PDB entry 2OU7 | X-ray diffraction, 2.40 A resolution | chain A

# Chain A
Protein: Serine/threonine-protein kinase PLK1
Organism: Homo sapiens
Notes: EC 2.7.11.21; fragment: Catalytic Domain (residues 13-345)
UniProtKB: P53350 (PLK1_HUMAN); numbering as in UniProt (aligned over 13-345)
Amino-acid sequence (335 residues; numbered 11 to 345; the number before each row is that of its first residue):
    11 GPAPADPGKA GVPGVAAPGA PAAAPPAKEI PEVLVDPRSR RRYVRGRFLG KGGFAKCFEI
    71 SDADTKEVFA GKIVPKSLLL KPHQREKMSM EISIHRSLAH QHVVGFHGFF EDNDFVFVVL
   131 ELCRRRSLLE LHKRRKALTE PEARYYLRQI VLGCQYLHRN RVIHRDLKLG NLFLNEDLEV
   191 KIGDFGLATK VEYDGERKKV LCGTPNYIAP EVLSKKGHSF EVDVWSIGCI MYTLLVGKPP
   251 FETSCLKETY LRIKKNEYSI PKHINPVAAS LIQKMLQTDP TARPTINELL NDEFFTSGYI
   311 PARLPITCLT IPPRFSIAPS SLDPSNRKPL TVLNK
Disordered / not traced: 11-36, 329-345
Construct notes: cloning artifact (11-12); engineered mutation V210 (Thr in P53350)
Ion coordination: Zn2+: H93, C212, C255 (together with acetate ion); Mg2+: E101, D194
Small-molecule neighbours: AMP-PNP (ANP; phosphoaminophosphonic acid-adenylate ester): L59, G60, G62, G63, C67, A80, K82, L130, E131, L132, C133, D176, K178, G180, N181, F183, D194, G196, L197
Curated features (UniProtKB/Swiss-Prot):
  - region: D194 to E221 (Activation loop)
  - motif: R337 to L340 (D-box that targets the protein for proteasomal degradation in anaphase)
  - active site: D176 (Proton acceptor)
  - binding site (ATP): L59 to C67, K82, E131, K178 to N181, D194
  - modified residue: S103 (Phosphoserine), S137 (Phosphoserine), T214 (Phosphothreonine), S269 (Phosphoserine), S335 (Phosphoserine)
  - cross-link (Glycyl lysine isopeptide (Lys-Gly)): K19 (interchain with G-Cter in ubiquitin), K338 (interchain with G-Cter in SUMO2)
From the paper describing this entry:
  - mutagenesis - T210V (2-fold): decreased catalytic activity
  - mutagenesis - T210V: unchanged binding to AMP-PNP
  - catalytic residues: D194
  - Zn2+ coordination: H93, C212, C255
  - binding site for AMP-PNP: L59, C67, A80, L130, E131, C133, F183
  - post-translational modification sites: S137 (citing earlier work)
  - specificity-determining residues: R57, V114, L132, R134, R135 (proposed by the authors, not directly observed)
  - specificity-determining residues: R136 (by similarity / conservation)

# Overview
Chain A binds AMP-PNP. H93, C212 and C255 form the Zn2+ site. E101 and D194 form the Mg2+ site. UniProt lists
active-site residue D176 and 16 ATP-binding residues. The paper reports the catalytic residue D194; T210V
reduces catalytic activity.
Chain A is Serine/threonine-protein kinase PLK1 (Homo sapiens); the structure, Structure of the Catalytic
Domain of Human Polo-like Kinase 1, was determined by X-ray diffraction, deposited together with 2OWB.
